8GTC - chains C and H of the 27 polymer chains in the assembly; structure by electron microscopy, 4.50 A resolution (low resolution: residue-level contacts below are approximate; hydrogen-bond / salt-bridge calls are withheld).

[Chain C]
Name: Major tail protein
Source organism: Dinoroseobacter phage vB_DshS-R4C
Reference sequence: A0A4Y6EGR9 (A0A4Y6EGR9_9CAUD); residues 1-130 here = UniProt positions 1-130
Sequence (130 residues; each row starts with the number of its first residue):
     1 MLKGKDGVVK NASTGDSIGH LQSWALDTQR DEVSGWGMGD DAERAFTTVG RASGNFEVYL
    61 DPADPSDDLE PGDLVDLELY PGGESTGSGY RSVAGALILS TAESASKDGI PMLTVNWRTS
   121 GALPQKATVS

[Chain H]
Name: Distal tail protein
Source organism: Dinoroseobacter phage vB_DshS-R4C
Reference sequence: A0A4Y6E7X5 (A0A4Y6E7X5_9CAUD); numbering as in UniProt (aligned over 1-214)
Sequence (214 residues; numbered 1 to 214; the number before each row is that of its first residue):
     1 MQFIDVEFPR DIAAGCQAVL TRRDEVVTLA SGREEVNSRW ADTRRSWDAG LGVRDEADLA
    61 QVVALFEEVR GRLYAFRFRD WLDWRTAATR APITATDQPL GLGDGSRTAF QVVKVYGAVN
   121 PYTRPLSLPH PGTVRVALDG VTQPSGWTLT APGGVITFDT PPALGVTVTA GCSFDVPVRF
   181 SDPELAVQWA YFREGQAGLA QAPSIPLIEV RLDP

[Interface between chain C and chain H]
Residue-residue contacts - 9 pairs, chain C then chain H:
  W36(C) with L51(H)
  G37(C) with L51(H); G52(H)
  M38(C) with A14(H); G15(H)
  G39(C) with A14(H)
  T47(C) with G195(H); Q196(H)
  T48(C) with G195(H)

[Overview]
Chain C and chain H each contribute 6 residues to their interface.
Chain C is Major tail protein and chain H is Distal tail protein, both from Dinoroseobacter phage vB_DshS-R4C;
the structure, Cryo-EM model of the marine siphophage vB_DshS-R4C baseplate-tail complex, was determined by
electron microscopy, deposited together with 8GTB, 8GTD and 8GTF.
